3ZTJ - chains A and E of the 12 polymer chains in the assembly; structure by X-ray diffraction, 3.41 A resolution.

Chain A (and E):
Molecule: Hemagglutinin HA1 chain
Source organism: Influenza A virus
Notes: chain E of this document is another copy of the same molecule, construct and numbering; everything in this record applies to it too
Reference sequence: P03437 (HEMA_I68A0); residues 1-329 here correspond to UniProt positions 17-345 (UniProt number = residue number + 16)
Chain sequence (329 residues; row label = number of the first residue in the row):
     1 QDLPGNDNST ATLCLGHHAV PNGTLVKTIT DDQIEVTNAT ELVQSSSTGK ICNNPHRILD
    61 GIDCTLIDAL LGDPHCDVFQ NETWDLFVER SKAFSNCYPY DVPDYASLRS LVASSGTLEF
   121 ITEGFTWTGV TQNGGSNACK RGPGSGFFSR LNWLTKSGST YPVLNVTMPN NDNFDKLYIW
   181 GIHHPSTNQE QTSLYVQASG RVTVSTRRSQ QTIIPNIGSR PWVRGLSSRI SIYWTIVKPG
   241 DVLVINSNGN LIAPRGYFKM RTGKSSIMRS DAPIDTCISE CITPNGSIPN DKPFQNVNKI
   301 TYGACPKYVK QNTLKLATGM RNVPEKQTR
Not modelled in the structure: 1-8, 327-329
Cystine bridges: Cys-52/Cys-277, Cys-64/Cys-76, Cys-97/Cys-139, Cys-281/Cys-305
Covalent attachments: N-acetylglucosamine (NAG) linked to Asn-38, Asn-81, Asn-285; glycan linked to Asn-165
UniProt features mapped onto this chain:
  - site: Arg-329 (Cleavage)
  - glycosylation (N-linked (GlcNAc...) asparagine): Asn-8, Asn-22, Asn-38, Asn-81, Asn-165, Asn-285
What the authors report for this chain:
  - post-translational modification sites: Asn-38

Interface between chain A and chain E:
Pairs across the interface - 19 pairs, chain A then chain E:
  Asn-165(A) with Ser-219(E), hydrogen bond
  Arg-201(A) with Ile-217(E), hydrogen bond (side chain-backbone); Gly-218(E)
  Thr-203(A) with Ile-217(E)
  Ser-205(A) with Arg-220(E); Pro-221(E)
  Thr-206(A) with Pro-221(E)
  Arg-207(A) with Pro-221(E); Val-223(E); Arg-229(E)
  Gln-210(A) with Asp-101(E); His-184(E); Asn-216(E); Arg-220(E); Ser-231(E), hydrogen bond
  Thr-212(A) with Asn-216(E), hydrogen bond; Arg-220(E)
  Val-244(A) with Ser-219(E)
  Asn-246(A) with Ser-219(E)
Also at the interface, not in a pair above, chain A (11 interface residues in all): Val-242
Also at the interface, not in a pair above, chain E (12 interface residues in all): Trp-222

In short:
The interface between chain A and chain E involves 11 residues on one side and 12 on the other, with 4
hydrogen bonds. Among the polar pairs are Asn-165(A)/Ser-219(E), Arg-201(A)/Ile-217(E) and
Gln-210(A)/Ser-231(E). Covalently linked N-acetylglucosamine: at Asn-38(A), Asn-81(A) and Asn-285(A). From the
paper: a modification site at Asn-38(A).
Both chains are Hemagglutinin HA1 chain (Influenza A virus). Entry 3ZTJ (Structure of influenza A neutralizing
antibody selected from cultures of single human plasma cells in complex ...) was determined by X-ray
diffraction together with 3ZTN from the same study.
